PDB entry 6DU0 | X-ray diffraction, 1.82 A resolution | chain A

Chain A:
Name: DNA primase large subunit
From: Saccharomyces cerevisiae
Notes: EC 2.7.7.-
UniProt: P20457 (PRI2_YEAST); residues 316-512 here = UniProt positions 316-512
Chain sequence (201 residues; numbered 312 to 512; the number before each row is that of its first residue):
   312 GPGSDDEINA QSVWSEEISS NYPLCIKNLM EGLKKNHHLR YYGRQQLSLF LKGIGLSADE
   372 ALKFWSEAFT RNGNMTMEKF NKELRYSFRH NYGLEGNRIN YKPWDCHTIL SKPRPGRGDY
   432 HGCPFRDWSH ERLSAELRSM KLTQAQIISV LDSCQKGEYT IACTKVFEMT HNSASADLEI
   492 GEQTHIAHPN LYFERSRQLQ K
Unresolved in the structure: 312-316, 407-408, 483-496
Sequence notes: expression tag (312-315); engineered mutation Leu395 (Tyr in P20457)
Curated features (UniProtKB/Swiss-Prot):
  - binding site ([4Fe-4S] cluster): Cys336, Cys417, Cys434, Cys474
Bound ions: 4Fe-4S cluster Fe: Cys336, Cys417, Cys434, Cys474
Small-molecule neighbours: 4Fe-4S cluster (SF4): Pro334, Leu335, Cys336, Cys417, Ile420, Cys434, Pro435, Phe436, Tyr470, Thr471, Cys474, Pro500

Overview:
Ligands of chain A: 4Fe-4S cluster. The 4Fe-4S cluster Fe site is built by Cys336, Cys417, Cys434 and Cys474.
UniProt lists 4 [4Fe-4S] cluster-binding residues.
Chain A is DNA primase large subunit (Saccharomyces cerevisiae); the structure, Crystal structure of
eukaryotic DNA primase large subunit iron-sulfur cluster domain Y395L mutant, was determined by X-ray
diffraction (same publication as 6DI2, 6DI6, 6DTV and 6DTZ).
